PDB entry 6YXR | electron microscopy, 3.40 A resolution | chains 3 and A of the 11 polymer chains in the assembly

Chain 3:
Name: Chlorophyll a-b binding protein, chloroplastic
From: Dunaliella salina
UniProt: C1K004 (C1K004_DUNSA); residues 73-282 here correspond to UniProt positions 69-278 (UniProt number = residue number - 4)
Sequence (210 residues; each row starts with the number of its first residue):
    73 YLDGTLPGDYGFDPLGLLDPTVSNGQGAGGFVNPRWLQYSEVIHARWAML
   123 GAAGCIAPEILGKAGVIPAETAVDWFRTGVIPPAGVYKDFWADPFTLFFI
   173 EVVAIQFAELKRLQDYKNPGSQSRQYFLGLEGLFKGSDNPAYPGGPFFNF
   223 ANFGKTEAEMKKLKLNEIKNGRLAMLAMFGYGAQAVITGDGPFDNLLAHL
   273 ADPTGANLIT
Bound ions: chlorophyll a Mg site 1 near Gln178 (its only coordinating residue here); chlorophyll a Mg site 2 near Glu181 (its only coordinating residue here); chlorophyll a Mg site 3 near Glu239 (its only coordinating residue here)
Ligand contacts:
  - 1,2-diacyl-glycerol-3-sn-phosphate (3PH): Gly99, Ala100, Gly101, Gly102, Phe103, Asn105, Arg107, Trp108, Leu185, Tyr188, Lys189
  - beta-carotene (BCR), molecule 1: Leu122, Ala125, Ile128, Ala129, Ile132, Leu133, Leu202, Phe206, Phe219, Phe220
  - beta-carotene (BCR), molecule 2: Ala176, Ile177, Phe179, Phe199, Leu200
  - chlorophyll b (CHL), molecule 1: Leu74, Leu78, Gly80, Asp81, Tyr82, Gly83, Phe84, Asp85, Leu89, Leu90, Leu109, Gln110, Ser112, Glu113, His116, Arg244, Met247, Leu248, Phe251
  - chlorophyll b (CHL), molecule 2: Phe171, Val175, Gln178, Phe179, Leu182, Lys183, Gln186, Phe199
  - chlorophyll a (CLA), molecule 1: Phe84, Leu248, Ala249, Phe251, Gly252, Ala255, Gln256, Ile259, Thr260, Asn267, Leu268, His271, Ala278, Asn279, Leu280
  - chlorophyll a (CLA), molecule 2: Ser95, Gly102, Phe103, Val104
  - chlorophyll a (CLA), molecule 3: Phe103, Val104, Trp108, Leu109, Ser112, His116, Phe251
  - chlorophyll a (CLA), molecule 4: Trp108, Ser112, Ile115, His116, Trp119, Glu173, Val174, Ile177, Gln178, Glu181, Arg184, Leu185
  - chlorophyll a (CLA), molecule 5: Tyr111, Ile115, Arg118, Trp119, Leu122, Ala176, Ile177, Phe179, Ala180, Lys183, Arg184, Asp187, Gln194, Phe199, Phe206, Pro212, Ala213, Pro215, Phe219, Phe220
  - chlorophyll a (CLA), molecule 6: Arg118, Met121, Leu122, Tyr214, Pro215, Gly216, Phe220, Phe225, Met232, Leu235, Lys236, Asn238, Glu239, Asn242
  - chlorophyll a (CLA), molecule 7: Trp119, Leu122, Ala125, Gly126, Ala129, Pro130, Ile139, Thr143, Val145, Thr150, Tyr159, Phe162
  - chlorophyll a (CLA), molecule 8: Leu133, Val138, Ile139, Pro140, Thr143, Tyr159, Asp161, Phe162
  - chlorophyll a (CLA), molecule 9: Thr150, Gly151, Val152, Phe162, Trp163, Pro166, Leu169, Ile172, Glu173, Ala176, Ile177
  - chlorophyll a (CLA), molecule 10: Gly151, Val152, Ile153, Pro154, Pro155, Pro166, Phe167, Leu169, Phe170, Glu173
  - chlorophyll a (CLA), molecule 11: Thr168, Phe171, Ile172
  - chlorophyll a (CLA), molecule 12: Phe170, Phe171, Val174, Gln178, Leu182
  - chlorophyll a (CLA), molecule 13: Leu235, Asn238, Asn242, Leu245
  - chlorophyll a (CLA), molecule 14: Leu237, Asn238, Lys241, Asn242, Leu245
  - chlorophyll a (CLA), molecule 15: Leu268, His271, Leu272, Pro275, Thr276, Asn279
  - lutein (LUT; (3r,3'r,6s)-4,5-didehydro-5,6-dihydro-beta,beta-carotene-3,3'-diol): Met121, Leu122, Ala124, Ala125, Ile128, Phe220, Asn221, Phe222, Phe225, Leu245, Ala246, Ala249, Tyr253, Gln256, Pro264, Phe265, Asn267, Leu268
  - violaxanthin (XAT; (3s,5r,6s,3's,5'r,6's)-5,6,5',6'-diepoxy-5,6,5',6'- tetrahydro-beta,beta-carotene-3,3'-diol): Phe84, Asp85, Pro86, Leu87, Leu89, His116, Trp119, Ala120, Gly123, Cys127, Trp147, Thr150, Val152, Met247, Met250, Phe251

Chain A:
Name: Photosystem I P700 chlorophyll a apoprotein A1
From: Dunaliella salina
Notes: EC 1.97.1.12
UniProt: D0FXV2 (D0FXV2_DUNSA); residue numbers follow UniProt; this construct covers 13-751
Sequence (739 residues; row label = number of the first residue in the row):
    13 VKIAVDRNPVETNFEKWAKPGHFSRALAKGPNTTTWIWNLHADAHDFDNH
    63 TSDLEEISRKVFSAHFGQLGIILIWLSGMYFHGARFSNYEGWLSDPTHIK
   113 PSAQVVWPIVGQEILNGDVGGGFQGIQITSGFFQLWRASGITSELQLYST
   163 AIGGLVLAAACFFAGWFHYHKAAPKLEWFQNVESMLNHHLAGLLGLGSLA
   213 WAGHQIHVSLPVNKLLDAGVDPKEIPLPHEFLLNQSIIADLYPSFSKGLA
   263 PFFTLNWAEYSDFLTFKGGLNPVTGGLWLSDTAHHHLAIAVLFLVAGHQY
   313 RTNWGIGHSIKDILESHKGPFTGNGHAGLYEILTTSWHAQLAINLALFGS
   363 LSIIVAHHMYAMPPYPYLATDYGTQLSLFTHHMWIGGFCVVGAGAHAAIF
   413 MVRDYDPTNNYNNLLDRVIRHRDAIISHLNWVSIFLGFHSFGLYIHNDTM
   463 SALGRPQDMFSDTAIQLQPVFAQWIQNTHFTAPQLTAPNALAATSLTWGG
   513 DVVAVGGKVAMMPIALGTSDFLVHHIHAFTIHVTVLILLKGVLFARSSRL
   563 IPDKANLGFRFPCDGPGRGGTCQVSAWDHVFLGLFWMYNSLSIVIFHFSW
   613 KMQSDVWGTVTDSGVSHITGGNFAQSANTINGWLRDFLWAQSSQVIQSYG
   663 SALSAYGLMFLGAHFVWAFSLMFLFSGRGYWQELIESIVWAHNKLRVAPS
   713 IQPRALSITQGRAVGVAHYLLGGIATTWSFFLARIIAVG
Bound ions: chlorophyll a Mg site 1 near Gln116 (its only coordinating residue here); chlorophyll a Mg site 2 near Gln124 (its only coordinating residue here); chlorophyll a Mg site 3 near Thr498 (its only coordinating residue here); 4Fe-4S cluster Fe: Cys575, Cys584 (shared with 2 residues of chain B)
Ligand contacts:
  - 1,2-diacyl-glycerol-3-sn-phosphate (3PH): Arg19, Phe175, Trp178, Phe179
  - beta-carotene (BCR), molecule 1: Ile84, Trp87, Leu88, Gly204, Leu205, Leu208, Gly209
  - beta-carotene (BCR), molecule 2: Leu85, Leu88, Tyr92, Thr162, Gly165, Gly166, Leu208, Leu211, Ala212
  - beta-carotene (BCR), molecule 3: Trp119, Pro120, Ile121
  - beta-carotene (BCR), molecule 4: Leu211, Leu261, Phe264, Leu299, Val303, Leu306, Val307, His310
  - beta-carotene (BCR), molecule 5: Ala351, Ile355, Ala409, Phe412
  - beta-carotene (BCR), molecule 6: Ala358, Ser362, Val402, Ala405, Gly406, Val547, Leu550, Leu551
  - beta-carotene (BCR), molecule 7: Met671, Gly674, Ala675, Phe677, Val678, Leu733, Ile736, Ala737, Trp740
  - chlorophyll a isomer (CL0): Phe453, Tyr456, Ile538, Phe541, Thr542, Tyr600, Asn601, Ser604, Ile605, Phe608, Trp645, Leu650, Ser654, Ile658, Phe672, His676, Trp679, Tyr731, Gly735, Thr738, Thr739, Phe742
  - chlorophyll a (CLA), molecule 1: Val13, Lys14, Ile15, Trp190, Asn193, Ser196, His200, Thr314, Asn315, Trp316
  - chlorophyll a (CLA), molecule 2: Ile15, Val17, Phe74, Phe78, Ala172, Cys173, Phe175, Ala176, Phe179, His180, Ala184, Trp190
  - chlorophyll a (CLA), molecule 3: Thr24, Asn25, Phe26, Lys28, Trp29, His34, Lys72, Ser75, Gly79, Phe174, Gly177, Trp178, Tyr181, His182
  - chlorophyll a (CLA), molecule 4: Trp29, Pro32, Trp48, Ile49, Trp50, Leu52, His53
  - chlorophyll a (CLA), molecule 5: Trp29, His34, Phe35, Leu52, His53, Ala56, His57, Phe59, His62, Ala76, Gly79, Gln80, Ile83
  - chlorophyll a (CLA), molecule 6: Thr46, Ile49, Trp50, Ile697, Ile700, Val701, His704, Val709, Pro711, Pro715, Arg716, Leu718
  - chlorophyll a (CLA), molecule 7: Trp50, Phe677, Val678, Phe681, Phe685, Leu718, Gln722, Ala725, Val726, Ala729, His730, Leu733
  - chlorophyll a (CLA), molecule 8: His53, Ala54, Asp55, His57, Asp58, Leu353, Leu357, Phe400, Cys401, Val403, Gly404, Ala407, His408, Ile411, Arg415, Phe571, Arg572, Trp589, Val592, Leu596, Leu733
  - chlorophyll a (CLA), molecule 9: His57, Phe59, Asp60, Val73, Ala76, His77, Gln80, Leu81, Ile84, Leu85, Leu88, Leu169, Trp349, His350, Gln352, Leu353, Asn356, Leu357, Phe360
  - chlorophyll a (CLA), molecule 10: Ser70, Phe191, Val194, Met197, Leu198, His201, Ile322, Leu326, Leu345, Thr346, Thr347, Ser348, Trp349, Gln352, Ile355, Asn356, Leu359, Phe360
  - chlorophyll a (CLA), molecule 11: Phe74, His77, Phe78, Leu81, Leu169, Cys173, Trp190, Phe191, Asn193, Ser196, Met197, His200, His201, Gly204, Leu205
  - chlorophyll a (CLA), molecule 12: Gln80, Ile83, Ile84, Trp87, Phe360, Ile397, Phe400, Cys401
  - chlorophyll a (CLA), molecule 13: Ile86, Trp87, Ser89, Gly90, Phe93, His94, Phe98, Val117, Trp119
  - chlorophyll a (CLA), molecule 14: Trp87, Met91, Ala115, Gln116, Ile138, Gln139, Ile140, Thr141, Ser142, Ala667, Tyr668, Trp740, Leu744
  - chlorophyll a (CLA), molecule 15: Trp87, Met91, Thr141, Ser142, Phe144, Ser389, Leu390, Thr392, His393, Trp396, Phe400, Met671, Ile736, Thr739, Trp740
  - chlorophyll a (CLA), molecule 16: Trp87, Ser142, Gly143, Phe144, Leu147, Leu206, Phe360, Leu363, Ser364, Val367, Met371, Tyr377, Leu390, His393, His394, Ile397
  - chlorophyll a (CLA), molecule 17: Tyr92, Ser151, Gly152, Ile153, Gln158, Ser161, Thr162, Gly209, Ala212, Trp213, Gly215, His216, His219, Val220, Pro240, His241, Leu244
  - chlorophyll a (CLA), molecule 18: Gln116, Val117, Val118, Trp119, Ile121, Gln124, Leu127, Ala667, Leu670
  - chlorophyll a (CLA), molecule 19: Leu147, Ala150, Leu206, Gly209, Ser210, Trp213, Gln217, Leu289, Leu291, Thr294, His297, His298, Ile301, Phe305, Leu363, Ile366, Val367, His370, Met371, Pro376, Tyr377
  - chlorophyll a (CLA), molecule 20: Leu157, Gln158, Ser161, Leu239, His241, Leu245
  - chlorophyll a (CLA), molecule 21: Val168, Ala171, Ala172, Phe175
  - chlorophyll a (CLA), molecule 22: Asn199, His200, Ala203, Gly204, Leu208, Leu306, His310, Tyr312, Thr314, Trp316, Ile318
  - chlorophyll a (CLA), molecule 23: Leu202, Leu206, Leu304, Phe305, Ala308, Gln311, Tyr312, Ile322, Ile325, Ala358, Leu359, Leu427, Val430, Leu551, Val554, Leu555
  - chlorophyll a (CLA), molecule 24: Leu211, Ala212, Ala214, Gly215, Ile218, His219, Leu244, Gln247, Phe257, Gly260, Leu261, Tyr272, Phe275, Leu299
  - chlorophyll a (CLA), molecule 25: Phe264, Trp269, Ala270, Tyr272, Ser273, Leu276, Thr277, Phe278, His296, Leu299, Ala300, Asn501
  - chlorophyll a (CLA), molecule 26: Thr277, Phe278, Gly280, Gly281, Leu289, Asp293, Thr294, His296, His297, Ala300, Ile301, His370, Met371, Met374, Pro376, Ala505, Thr506
  - chlorophyll a (CLA), molecule 27: Phe278, Leu497, Thr498, Ala499, Pro500, Asn501, Ala502
  - chlorophyll a (CLA), molecule 28: Val307, Ala308, His310, Gln311, Ile318, Gly319, His320
  - chlorophyll a (CLA), molecule 29: Gln311, His320, Asp324, Ile325, Ser328, His329
  - chlorophyll a (CLA), molecule 30: Ile325, Leu326, His338, Leu341, Leu426, Leu427, Val430
  - chlorophyll a (CLA), molecule 31: His329, Lys330, Pro332, Phe333
  - chlorophyll a (CLA), molecule 32: Phe333, Thr334, Leu426, Arg429, Val430, His433, Ile437, His440
  - chlorophyll a (CLA), molecule 33: Leu359, Ser362, Leu363, Ile366, His369, His370, Tyr372, Ala373, Met374, Thr506, Ser507, Thr509, Trp510
  - chlorophyll a (CLA), molecule 34: Ile365, Ile366, His369, Met395, Val402, Ile543, Thr546, Val547, Met599, Ser602, Leu603, Val606
  - chlorophyll a (CLA), molecule 35: His369, Tyr372, Phe483, Ala484, Ile487, Gln488, Thr509, Trp510, Ile526, Leu528, His536, His539, Ile543, Val606, His609, Phe610, Lys613
  - chlorophyll a (CLA), molecule 36: Ala436, His440, Trp443
  - chlorophyll a (CLA), molecule 37: Ile437, Leu441, Val444, Ala540, Ile543, His544, Val547, Leu551
  - chlorophyll a (CLA), molecule 38: Ser439, Asn442, Trp443, Ile446
  - chlorophyll a (CLA), molecule 39: Asn442, Ser445, Ile446, Gly449, Phe450, Phe453, Gly454, Ile457, Phe541, Leu548, Ile549, Phe597, Trp598
  - chlorophyll a (CLA), molecule 40: Trp443, Ile446, Phe447, Phe450, His451
  - chlorophyll a (CLA), molecule 41: Trp443, Phe447, Leu448, Gln480, Pro481, Val482, Phe483, Ala484, Phe533, His536, His537, Ala540, His544
  - chlorophyll a (CLA), molecule 42: Phe450, Gly454, Leu455, Ile457, His458, Thr461, Met462, Arg467, Asp470, Phe472, Ile477
  - chlorophyll a (CLA), molecule 43: Phe453, Ile457, Asp460, Phe541, Phe597, Trp598, Tyr600, Asn601, Ile642, Leu646, Trp679, Tyr731
  - chlorophyll a (CLA), molecule 44: Thr461, Ala464, Leu465
  - chlorophyll a (CLA), molecule 45: Trp486, Ile487, Thr490, His491, Ala494, Thr498, Ala499, Thr506, Trp510
  - chlorophyll a (CLA), molecule 46: Leu646, Leu650, Trp651
  - chlorophyll a (CLA), molecule 47: Leu670, Leu673, Gly674, His676, Phe677, Trp679, Ala680
  - chlorophyll a (CLA), molecule 48: Phe677, Ala680, Phe681, Leu683, Met684, Phe687, Tyr692, Trp693, Leu696
  - chlorophyll a (CLA), molecule 49: Ile700, Ala703, His704, Leu707, Val709
  - phylloquinone (PQN): Met684, Phe685, Ser688, Gly689, Arg690, Trp693, Ala717, Leu718, Gly723
  - 4Fe-4S cluster (SF4): Cys575, Gly577, Pro578, Cys584, Ile720, Arg724

Interface between chain 3 and chain A:
Residue-residue contacts - 19 pairs, chain 3 then chain A:
  Leu87(3) - Trp316(A)  hydrophobic
  Leu89(3) - Ile15(A)  hydrophobic
  Thr93(3) - Lys14(A)
  Val94(3) - Ile15(A)
  Ser95(3) - Val17(A)  hydrogen bond (backbone-backbone)
  Ser95(3) - Arg19(A)  hydrogen bond (backbone-side chain)
  Asn96(3) - Val17(A)  hydrogen bond (backbone-backbone)
  Asn96(3) - Lys187(A)
  Gly97(3) - Asp18(A)
  Gly97(3) - Arg19(A)  hydrogen bond (backbone-side chain)
  Gln98(3) - Asn20(A)
  Gly99(3) - Arg19(A)
  Gly99(3) - Asn20(A)
  Ala100(3) - Asn20(A)  hydrogen bond (backbone-side chain)
  Gly101(3) - Arg19(A)
  Gly101(3) - Asn20(A)
  Gly101(3) - Phe179(A)
  Gly102(3) - Phe179(A)
  Asn105(3) - Arg19(A)
Interface residues without a listed pair, chain 3 (15 interface residues in all): Asp91, Pro155
Interface residues without a listed pair, chain A (13 interface residues in all): Ala16, Lys183, Ala184, Leu245

Overview:
Chain 3 and chain A form an interface of 15 and 13 residues respectively; the contacts include 5 hydrogen
bonds. Among the polar pairs are Ser95(3)-Arg19(A), Gly97(3)-Arg19(A) and Ala100(3)-Asn20(A). 2 chlorophyll a
molecules and one 1,2-diacyl-glycerol-3-sn-phosphate molecule are bound between chain 3 and chain A.
Chain 3 is Chlorophyll a-b binding protein, chloroplastic and chain A is Photosystem I P700 chlorophyll a
apoprotein A1, both from Dunaliella salina; the structure, Dunaliella Minimal Photosystem I, was determined by
electron microscopy together with 6SL5 from the same study.
